Entry 7BKC (electron microscopy, 3.00 A resolution); this record covers chains I and H of the 26 polymer chains in the assembly.

[Chain I]
Name: Formylmethanofuran dehydrogenase
Organism: Methanospirillum hungatei JF-1
Notes: EC 1.2.7.12
UniProtKB: Q2FRL8 (Q2FRL8_METHJ); residues 1-266 here = UniProt positions 1-266
Sequence (266 residues; row label = number of the first residue in the row):
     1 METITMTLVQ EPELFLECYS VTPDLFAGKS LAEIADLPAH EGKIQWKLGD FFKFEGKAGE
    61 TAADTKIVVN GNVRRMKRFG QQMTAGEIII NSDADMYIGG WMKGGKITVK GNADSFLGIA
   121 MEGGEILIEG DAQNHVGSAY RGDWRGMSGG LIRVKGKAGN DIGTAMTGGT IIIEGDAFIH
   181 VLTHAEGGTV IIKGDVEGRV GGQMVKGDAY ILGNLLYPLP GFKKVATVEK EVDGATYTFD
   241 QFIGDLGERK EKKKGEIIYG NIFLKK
Not modelled in the structure: 1, 266

[Chain H]
Name: Formylmethanofuran dehydrogenase, subunit B
Organism: Methanospirillum hungatei JF-1
Notes: EC 1.2.99.5
UniProtKB: Q2FRM0 (Q2FRM0_METHJ); numbering as in UniProt (aligned over 1-443)
Sequence (443 residues; row label = number of the first residue in the row):
     1 MPKVIENVGC PYCGCSCDDV RITVSDDGKD ILEVENVCAI GTEIFKHGCS KDRIRLPRMR
    61 QPDGSMKDIS YEEAIDWTAR HLLKAKKPLM YGFGSTNCEG QAAAARVMEI AGGMLDNCAT
   121 ICHGPSFLAI FDNGYPSCTL GEVKNRADVI VYWGSNPAHA HPRHMSRYSI FPRGFFTGKG
   181 QKKRTVIVID PRFTDTANVA DYHLQVKQGH DYELFNAFRM VIHGHGKDLP DEVAGIKKET
   241 ILEVAEIMKN ARFGTTFFGM GLTHTDGRNH NIDIAISLTR DLNKISKWTI MAMRGHYNIA
   301 GPGVVWSWTF GFPYCLDLTK QNHAHMNPGE TSSVDMAMRD EVDMFINIGT DAAAHFPIPA
   361 VKQLKKHPWV TIDPSINMAS EISDLHIPVC ICGVDVGGIV YRMDNVPIQF RKVIEPPEGV
   421 MDDETLLNKI ADRMEELKAK GEA
Not modelled in the structure: 1, 440-443
Metal / ion sites: 4Fe-4S cluster Fe: Cys-10, Cys-13, Cys-17, Cys-38; Mo ion: Cys-122 (together with molybdopterin guanosine dinucleotide)
Small-molecule neighbours:
  - molybdopterin guanosine dinucleotide (MGD; 2-amino-5,6-dimercapto-7-methyl-3,7,8a,9-tetrahydro-8-oxa-1,3,9,10-tetraaza-anthracen-4-one guanosine dinucleotide), molecule 1: Tyr-12, Cys-13, Ile-40, Cys-122, Trp-153, Gly-154, Ser-155, Asn-156, His-159, Ala-160, His-161, Ile-189, Asp-190, Pro-191, Arg-192, Thr-194, Val-206, Gln-208, Gly-209, Asp-211, Gly-259, Met-260, Gly-261, Thr-265, Met-293, Gly-295, His-296
  - molybdopterin guanosine dinucleotide (MGD), molecule 2: Ser-95, Thr-96, Cys-118, Ile-121, Cys-122, Met-260, His-264, His-296, Tyr-297, Ile-348, Gly-349, Thr-350, Asp-351, His-355, Ile-372, Asp-373, Pro-374, Ser-375, Asn-377, Val-389, Cys-390, Ile-391, Cys-392
  - 4Fe-4S cluster (SF4): Cys-10, Tyr-12, Cys-13, Cys-15, Ser-16, Cys-17, Val-37, Cys-38, Ile-40, Gly-41, His-161, Pro-162, Arg-163

[Interface between chain I and chain H]
Pairs across the interface (79):
  Glu-13(I) / Lys-86(H)  salt bridge
  Leu-14(I) / Asp-340(H)
  Leu-14(I) / Val-342(H)
  Phe-15(I) / Arg-339(H)
  Phe-15(I) / Glu-341(H)
  Glu-17(I) / Lys-320(H)  salt bridge
  His-40(I) / Lys-320(H)
  Glu-41(I) / Lys-86(H)
  Gly-42(I) / Lys-86(H)
  Gly-42(I) / Lys-87(H)
  Gly-42(I) / Thr-319(H)
  Lys-43(I) / Leu-82(H)  hydrogen bond (side chain-backbone)
  Lys-43(I) / Leu-83(H)  hydrogen bond (side chain-backbone)
  Lys-43(I) / Ala-85(H)
  Lys-43(I) / Lys-86(H)  hydrogen bond (backbone-backbone)
  Lys-43(I) / Ala-111(H)
  Lys-43(I) / Gly-112(H)
  Ile-44(I) / Lys-86(H)
  Arg-75(I) / Asp-340(H)  salt bridge
  Lys-77(I) / Glu-330(H)  salt bridge
  Lys-77(I) / Glu-341(H)  salt bridge
  Arg-78(I) / His-325(H)
  Arg-78(I) / Glu-330(H)  salt bridge
  Met-96(I) / Gly-329(H)
  Met-96(I) / Glu-330(H)
  Met-96(I) / Arg-339(H)
  Tyr-97(I) / His-325(H)
  Tyr-97(I) / Asn-327(H)  hydrogen bond
  Tyr-97(I) / Glu-330(H)  hydrogen bond
  Asp-114(I) / Arg-339(H)
  Phe-116(I) / Asn-327(H)
  Phe-116(I) / Gly-329(H)
  Tyr-140(I) / His-325(H)
  Tyr-140(I) / Met-326(H)  hydrogen bond (side chain-backbone)
  Tyr-140(I) / Asn-327(H)
  Arg-141(I) / Leu-128(H)
  Arg-141(I) / Asn-327(H)  hydrogen bond
  Arg-141(I) / Pro-328(H)
  Arg-141(I) / Gly-329(H)
  Gly-142(I) / Phe-131(H)
  Gly-142(I) / Asp-132(H)
  Asp-161(I) / His-270(H)  salt bridge
  Ile-179(I) / Gly-267(H)
  His-180(I) / Tyr-212(H)
  His-180(I) / Gly-267(H)
  His-180(I) / His-270(H)
  Thr-183(I) / His-270(H)
  His-184(I) / Asn-133(H)  hydrogen bond
  His-184(I) / Asp-273(H)
  Arg-199(I) / Gly-209(H)  hydrogen bond (side chain-backbone)
  Arg-199(I) / Tyr-212(H)
  Arg-199(I) / Asp-266(H)  hydrogen bond (side chain-backbone)
  Arg-199(I) / Gly-267(H)
  Arg-199(I) / Asn-271(H)  hydrogen bond
  Gly-202(I) / Tyr-212(H)
  Gln-203(I) / Tyr-212(H)
  Gln-203(I) / Asp-273(H)  hydrogen bond
  Gln-203(I) / Ile-274(H)
  Tyr-217(I) / His-210(H)
  Leu-219(I) / Tyr-212(H)  hydrophobic
  Leu-219(I) / Glu-213(H)
  Leu-219(I) / Asn-216(H)
  Pro-220(I) / Glu-213(H)
  Pro-220(I) / Met-220(H)
  Gly-221(I) / Asn-216(H)
  Gly-221(I) / Met-220(H)
  Asp-245(I) / Asn-216(H)
  Leu-246(I) / Met-220(H)  hydrophobic
  Leu-246(I) / His-223(H)
  Leu-246(I) / His-225(H)
  Gly-247(I) / Asn-216(H)
  Gly-247(I) / Arg-219(H)  hydrogen bond (backbone-side chain)
  Gly-247(I) / Met-220(H)
  Gly-247(I) / His-223(H)  hydrogen bond (backbone-side chain)
  Gly-247(I) / Asp-281(H)
  Glu-248(I) / Arg-219(H)  salt bridge
  Glu-248(I) / His-223(H)
  Glu-248(I) / Ser-277(H)  hydrogen bond
  Arg-249(I) / His-223(H)
Other interface residues (no listed pair), chain I (39 interface residues in all): Asp-95, Ile-119, Lys-223
Other interface residues (no listed pair), chain H (46 interface residues in all): Asp-228, Leu-229, Pro-230, Val-233, Asn-269, Phe-312

[Overview]
The interface between chain I and chain H involves 39 residues on one side and 46 on the other; the contacts
include 15 hydrogen bonds and 8 salt bridges. Polar contacts include Glu-13(I)/Lys-86(H), Glu-17(I)/Lys-320(H)
and Arg-75(I)/Asp-340(H). Chain H binds molybdopterin guanosine dinucleotide and 4Fe-4S cluster.
Here chain I is Formylmethanofuran dehydrogenase and chain H is Formylmethanofuran dehydrogenase, subunit B,
both from Methanospirillum hungatei JF-1. Entry 7BKC (Formate dehydrogenase - heterodisulfide reductase -
formylmethanofuran dehydrogenase complex from Methanospirillum hungatei (dimeric, composite structure)) was
determined by electron microscopy (same publication as 7BKB, 7BKD and 7BKE).
